3Q0B - chains X and A; structure by X-ray diffraction, 2.20 A resolution.

[Chain X]
Name: Histone-lysine N-methyltransferase, H3 lysine-9 specific SUVH5
From: Arabidopsis thaliana
Notes: EC 2.1.1.43; fragment: SUVH5 SRA Domain
UniProtKB: O82175 (SUVH5_ARATH); residue numbers follow UniProt; this construct covers 362-528
Chain sequence (167 residues; each row starts with the number of its first residue):
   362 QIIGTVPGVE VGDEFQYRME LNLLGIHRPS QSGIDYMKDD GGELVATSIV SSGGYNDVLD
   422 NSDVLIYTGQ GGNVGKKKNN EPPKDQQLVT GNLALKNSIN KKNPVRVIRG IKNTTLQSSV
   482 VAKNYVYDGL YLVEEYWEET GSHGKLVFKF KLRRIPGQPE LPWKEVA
Disordered / not traced: 437-441, 474-483, 525-528
Modified residues: Mse-380 (selenomethionine; parent Met); Mse-398 (selenomethionine; parent Met)
From the paper describing this entry:
  - binding site for the 10-nt DNA strand (chain A): Arg-379, Pro-390 to Ile-395, Tyr-416, Asp-418, Tyr-428, Gln-431
  - conformationally variable residues (order/disorder transition): Gly-433 to Pro-444, Asn-474 to Ala-483
  - mutagenesis - Q392A, Y416A/Y428A: abolished binding to the 10-nt DNA strand (chain A)
  - mutagenesis - Y416A, D418A (20-fold): decreased binding to the 10-nt DNA strand (chain A)

[Chain A]
Molecule: 10-nt DNA strand
Sequence (10 nucleotides; each row starts with the number of its first residue):
     1 ACTACGTAGT
Modified residues: 5CM (5-methyl-2'-deoxy-cytidine-5'-monophosphate) at position 5

[How chain X and chain A interact]
Pairs across the interface (30; chain X residue first):
  Tyr-378(X) with DT7(A), phosphate contact; DA8(A), hydrogen bond to the phosphate
  Arg-379(X) with 5CM_5(A), sugar contact; DG6(A), salt bridge to the phosphate; DT7(A), hydrogen bond to the phosphate
  Ser-391(X) with DA4(A), base contact; DG6(A), sugar contact
  Gln-392(X) with DA4(A), base contact; 5CM_5(A), sugar contact; DG6(A), sugar contact
  Ser-393(X) with DA4(A), phosphate contact; 5CM_5(A), phosphate contact
  Gly-394(X) with DA4(A), phosphate contact; 5CM_5(A), hydrogen bond to the phosphate
  Val-411(X) with 5CM_5(A), base contact; DG6(A), phosphate contact
  Ser-412(X) with 5CM_5(A), base contact
  Ser-413(X) with 5CM_5(A), hydrogen bond to the base; DG6(A), hydrogen bond to the phosphate
  Gly-414(X) with 5CM_5(A), hydrogen bond to the base
  Gly-415(X) with 5CM_5(A), hydrogen bond to the base
  Tyr-416(X) with 5CM_5(A), hydrogen bond to the phosphate
  Asp-418(X) with 5CM_5(A), hydrogen bond to the base
  Tyr-428(X) with 5CM_5(A), base contact
  Thr-429(X) with 5CM_5(A), hydrogen bond to the base
  Gly-430(X) with 5CM_5(A), base contact
  Gln-431(X) with 5CM_5(A), phosphate contact
  Gly-432(X) with DA4(A), phosphate contact
  Tyr-486(X) with DG6(A), hydrogen bond to the phosphate; DT7(A), hydrogen bond to the phosphate
Interface residues without a listed pair, chain X (22 interface residues in all): Gln-377, Mse-380, Ile-395

[Overview]
The interface between chain X and chain A involves 22 residues on one side and 5 on the other, with 12
hydrogen bonds and 1 salt bridge. Among the polar pairs are Ser-413(X)/5CM_5(A), Gly-414(X)/5CM_5(A) and
Gly-415(X)/5CM_5(A). The paper reports a binding site for the 10-nt DNA strand (chain A) at Arg-379(X),
Pro-390(X) and Tyr-416(X) among others; Q392A and Y416A/Y428A of chain X abolish binding to the 10-nt DNA
strand (chain A); 4 substitutions were tested in all.
Here chain X is Histone-lysine N-methyltransferase, H3 lysine-9 specific SUVH5 (Arabidopsis thaliana) and
chain A is a 10-nt DNA strand. Entry 3Q0B (Crystal structure of SUVH5 SRA- fully methylated CG DNA complex in
space group P42212) was determined by X-ray diffraction, deposited together with 3Q0D, 3Q0C and 3Q0F.
